PDB entry 4LBE | X-ray diffraction, 2.75 A resolution | chains B and C of the 3 polymer chains in the assembly

Chain B:
Name: Fab heavy chain
Organism: Mus musculus
Notes: antibody fragment or engineered binder
Amino-acid sequence (212 residues; row label = number of the first residue in the row):
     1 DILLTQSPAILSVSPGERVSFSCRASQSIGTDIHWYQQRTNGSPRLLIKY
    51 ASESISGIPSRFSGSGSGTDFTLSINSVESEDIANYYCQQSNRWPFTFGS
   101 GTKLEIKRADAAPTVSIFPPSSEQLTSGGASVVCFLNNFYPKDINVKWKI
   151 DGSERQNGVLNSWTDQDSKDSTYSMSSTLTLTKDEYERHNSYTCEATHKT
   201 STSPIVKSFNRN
Disulfide bonds: Cys23-Cys88, Cys134-Cys194

Chain C:
Name: pH-gated potassium channel KcsA
Organism: Streptomyces lividans
UniProtKB: P0A334 (KCSA_STRLI); numbering as in UniProt (aligned over 2-124)
Amino-acid sequence (130 residues; row label = number of the first residue in the row; numbers below 1 keep their minus sign (Met-5 is residue -5)):
    -5 MHHHHHHPPMLSGLLARLVKLLLGRHGSALHWRAAGAATVLLVIVLLAGS
    45 YLAVLAERGAPGAQLITYPRALWWSVETATTVGYGDLYPVTLWGRLVAVV
    95 VMVAGITSFGLVTAALATWFVGREQERAGH
Disordered / not traced: -5 to 21
Sequence notes: expression tag (-5 to 1); engineered mutation Ala122 (Arg in P0A334)
Swiss-Prot annotation at these positions:
  - motif: Thr75 to Asp80 (Selectivity filter)
  - mutagenesis: Glu71 (E71A: Prevents channel inactivation)
Bound ions: K+ site 1 near Thr75 (its only coordinating residue here); K+ site 2 near Gly77 (its only coordinating residue here)
Residues lining bound ligands:
  - diacyl glycerol (DGA): Leu41, Ser44, Tyr45, Tyr62, Pro63, Leu66, Trp67, Val70, Val84, Thr85, Leu86, Arg89, Leu90, Val93
  - nonan-1-ol (F09): Leu46, Leu49, Ala50, Trp87, Val91

Interface between chain B and chain C:
Pairs across the interface (18; chain B residue first):
  Asp32(B) with Arg64(C), salt bridge
  Ser91(B) with Ile60(C)
  Asn92(B) with Ala57(C); Gln58(C), hydrogen bond; Arg64(C)
  Arg93(B) with Gly56(C), hydrogen bond (side chain-backbone); Ala57(C); Gln58(C); Ile60(C)
  Trp94(B) with Arg52(C); Gly53(C); Ala54(C); Pro55(C); Gly56(C), hydrogen bond (backbone-backbone); Ala57(C), hydrogen bond (backbone-backbone); Ile60(C)
  Phe96(B) with Arg52(C); Ile60(C), hydrophobic
Other interface residues (no listed pair), chain B (8 interface residues in all): Asp1, Tyr50

Summary:
8 residues of chain B face 9 of chain C across their interface; the contacts include 4 hydrogen bonds and 1
salt bridge. Among the polar pairs are Asp32(B)-Arg64(C), Asn92(B)-Gln58(C) and Arg93(B)-Gly56(C). Diacyl
glycerol is bound between chain B and chain C.
Chain B is Fab heavy chain (Mus musculus) and chain C is pH-gated potassium channel KcsA (Streptomyces
lividans); the structure, Structure of KcsA with R122A mutation, was determined by X-ray diffraction,
deposited together with 4LCU.
